Entry 8W7S (electron microscopy, 7.39 A resolution (low resolution: residue-level contacts below are approximate; hydrogen-bond / salt-bridge calls are withheld)); this record covers chains 3 and 7 of the 16 polymer chains in the assembly.

== Chain 3 ==
Protein: DNA replication licensing factor MCM3
Organism: Saccharomyces cerevisiae S288C
Notes: EC 3.6.4.12
UniProtKB: P24279 (MCM3_YEAST); numbering as in UniProt (aligned over 1-971)
Amino-acid sequence (971 residues; numbered 1 to 971; the number before each row is that of its first residue):
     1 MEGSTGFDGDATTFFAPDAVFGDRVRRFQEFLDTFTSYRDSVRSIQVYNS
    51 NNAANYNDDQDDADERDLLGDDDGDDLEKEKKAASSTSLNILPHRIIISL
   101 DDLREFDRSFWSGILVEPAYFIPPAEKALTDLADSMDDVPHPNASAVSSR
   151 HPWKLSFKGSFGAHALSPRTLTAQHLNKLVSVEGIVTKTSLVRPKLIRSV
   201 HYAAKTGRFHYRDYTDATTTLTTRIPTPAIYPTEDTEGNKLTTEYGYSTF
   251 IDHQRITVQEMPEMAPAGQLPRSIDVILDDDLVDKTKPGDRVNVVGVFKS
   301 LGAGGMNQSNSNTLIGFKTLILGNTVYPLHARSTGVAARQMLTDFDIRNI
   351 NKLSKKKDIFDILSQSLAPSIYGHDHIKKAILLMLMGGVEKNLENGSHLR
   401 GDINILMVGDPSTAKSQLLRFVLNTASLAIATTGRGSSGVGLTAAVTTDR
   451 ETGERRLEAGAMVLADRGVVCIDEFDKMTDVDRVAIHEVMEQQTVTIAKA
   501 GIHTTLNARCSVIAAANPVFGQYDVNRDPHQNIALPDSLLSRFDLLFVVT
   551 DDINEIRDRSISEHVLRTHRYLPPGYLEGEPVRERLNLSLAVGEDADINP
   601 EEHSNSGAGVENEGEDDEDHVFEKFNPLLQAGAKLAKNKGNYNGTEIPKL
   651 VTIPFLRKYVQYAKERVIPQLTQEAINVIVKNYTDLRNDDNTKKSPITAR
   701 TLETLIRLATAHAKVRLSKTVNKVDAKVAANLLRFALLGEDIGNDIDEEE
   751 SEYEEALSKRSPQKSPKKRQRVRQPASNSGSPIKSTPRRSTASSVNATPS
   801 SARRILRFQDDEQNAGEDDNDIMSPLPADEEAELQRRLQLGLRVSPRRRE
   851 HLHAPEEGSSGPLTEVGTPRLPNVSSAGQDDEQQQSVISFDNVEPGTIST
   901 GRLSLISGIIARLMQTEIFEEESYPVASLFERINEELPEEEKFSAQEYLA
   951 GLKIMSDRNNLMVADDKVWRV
Unresolved in the structure: 1-17, 57-89, 332-337, 450-453, 498-502, 584-647, 742-971
Curated features (UniProtKB/Swiss-Prot):
  - motif: Ser541 to Asp544 (Arginine finger)
  - binding site (ATP): Gly409 to Ser416
  - modified residue: Ser761 (Phosphoserine), Ser777 (Phosphoserine), Ser781 (Phosphoserine), Thr868 (Phosphothreonine)
  - mutagenesis: Lys415 (K415A: No effect on MCM2-7 complex helicase activity. Loss of MCM2-7 complex helicase activity; when associated with MCM5 A-422. Reduces MCM2-7 complex helicase activity ...)

== Chain 7 ==
Protein: DNA replication licensing factor MCM7
Organism: Saccharomyces cerevisiae S288C
Notes: EC 3.6.4.12
UniProtKB: P38132 (MCM7_YEAST); numbering as in UniProt (aligned over 1-845)
Amino-acid sequence (845 residues; numbered 1 to 845; the number before each row is that of its first residue):
     1 MSAALPSIQLPVDYNNLFNEITDFLVTFKQDTLSSDATRNENEDENLDAE
    51 NIEQHLLEKGPKYMAMLQKVANRELNSVIIDLDDILQYQNEKFLQGTQAD
   101 DLVSAIQQNANHFTELFCRAIDNNMPLPTKEIDYKDDVLDVILNQRRLRN
   151 ERMLSDRTNEIRSENLMDTTMDPPSSMNDALREVVEDETELFPPNLTRRY
   201 FLYFKPLSQNCARRYRKKAISSKPLSVRQIKGDFLGQLITVRGIITRVSD
   251 VKPAVEVIAYTCDQCGYEVFQEVNSRTFTPLSECTSEECSQNQTKGQLFM
   301 STRASKFSAFQECKIQELSQQVPVGHIPRSLNIHVNGTLVRSLSPGDIVD
   351 VTGIFLPAPYTGFKALKAGLLTETYLEAQFVRQHKKKFASFSLTSDVEER
   401 VMELITSGDVYNRLAKSIAPEIYGNLDVKKALLLLLVGGVDKRVGDGMKI
   451 RGDINVCLMGDPGVAKSQLLKAICKISPRGVYTTGKGSSGVGLTAAVMKD
   501 PVTDEMILEGGALVLADNGICCIDEFDKMDESDRTAIHEVMEQQTISISK
   551 AGINTTLNARTSILAAANPLYGRYNPRLSPLDNINLPAALLSRFDILFLM
   601 LDIPSRDDDEKLAEHVTYVHMHNKQPDLDFTPVEPSKMREYIAYAKTKRP
   651 VMSEAVNDYVVQAYIRLRQDSKREMDSKFSFGQATPRTLLGIIRLSQALA
   701 KLRLADMVDIDDVEEALRLVRVSKESLYQETNKSKEDESPTTKIFTIIKK
   751 MLQETGKNTLSYENIVKTVRLRGFTMLQLSNCIQEYSYLNVWHLINEGNT
   801 LKFVDDGTMDTDQEDSLVSTPKLAPQTTASANVSAQDSDIDLQDA
Unresolved in the structure: 1-3, 35-59, 152-189, 211-218, 386-393, 499-506, 549-553, 628-629, 731-845
Curated features (UniProtKB/Swiss-Prot):
  - motif: Ser592 to Asp595 (Arginine finger)
  - binding site (ATP): Tyr423, Gly463, Ala465, Lys466, Ser467, Asn568, Arg593, Arg687
  - modified residue: Thr811 (Phosphothreonine), Ser819 (Phosphoserine), Ser838 (Phosphoserine)
  - mutagenesis: Lys466 (K466A: Loss of MCM2-7 complex helicase activity)

== How chain 3 and chain 7 interact ==
Contacting residue pairs - 12 pairs, chain 3 then chain 7:
  Pro194(3) with Leu371(7); Thr372(7)
  Lys195(3) with Leu370(7); Leu371(7)
  Leu196(3) with Leu370(7)
  Tyr211(3) with Ala4(7); Leu5(7)
  Tyr245(3) with Gly236(7)
  Gly246(3) with Leu235(7); Gly236(7)
  Thr496(3) with Gly487(7)
  Ile497(3) with Gly487(7)
Other interface residues (no listed pair), chain 3 (11 interface residues in all): Phe209, Arg212, Phe250
Other interface residues (no listed pair), chain 7 (13 interface residues in all): Pro6, Ser7, Gly232, Asp233, Ser488

== In short ==
Chain 3 and chain 7 form an interface of 11 and 13 residues respectively. From UniProt: 8 ATP-binding residues
and one mutagenesis site on chain 3; 8 ATP-binding residues and one mutagenesis site on chain 7.
Here chain 3 is DNA replication licensing factor MCM3 and chain 7 is DNA replication licensing factor MCM7,
both from Saccharomyces cerevisiae S288C. Entry 8W7S (Yeast replisome in state IV) was determined by electron
microscopy, deposited together with 8KG6, 8KG8, 8KG9 and 8W7M.
